2TN4 - chain A; structure by X-ray diffraction, 2.00 A resolution.

== Chain A ==
Molecule: Troponin C
Source organism: Oryctolagus cuniculus
Reference sequence: P02586 (TNNC2_RABIT); numbering as in UniProt (aligned over 1-159)
Sequence (159 residues; numbered 1 to 159; the number before each row is that of its first residue):
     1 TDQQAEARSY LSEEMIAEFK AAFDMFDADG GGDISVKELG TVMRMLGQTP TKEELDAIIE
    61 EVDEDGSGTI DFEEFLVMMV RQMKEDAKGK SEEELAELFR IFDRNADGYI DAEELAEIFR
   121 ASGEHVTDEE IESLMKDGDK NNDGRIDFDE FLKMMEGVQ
Not modelled in the structure: 156-159
Differences from the reference sequence: engineered mutation Leu98 (Cys in P02586)
Swiss-Prot annotation at these positions:
  - binding site (Ca(2+)): Asn142
Bound ions: Ca2+ site 1: Asp27, Asp29, Asp33, Glu38; Ca2+ site 2: Thr49, Glu73; Ca2+ site 3: Asp56, Glu60, Glu124; Ca2+ site 4: Glu60, Glu124, His125; Ca2+ site 5: Asp63, Asp65, Ser67, Thr69, Glu74; Ca2+ site 6: Asp103, Asn105, Asp107, Tyr109, Glu114; Ca2+ site 7: Asp139, Asn141, Asp143, Arg145, Glu150

== In short ==
Asp27, Asp29, Asp33 and Glu38 coordinate Ca2+ site 1. Thr49 and Glu73 form the Ca2+ site 2. From UniProt:
Ca2+-binding residue Asn142.
Chain A is Troponin C (Oryctolagus cuniculus); the structure, Four calcium tnc, was determined by X-ray
diffraction (same publication as 1TN4).
